4O1E - chains A and B; structure by X-ray diffraction, 1.61 A resolution.

[Chain A (and B)]
Protein: Dihydropteroate synthase DHPS
Organism: Desulfitobacterium hafniense
Notes: chain B of this document is another copy of the same molecule, construct and numbering; everything in this record applies to it too
UniProt: B8FW00 (B8FW00_DESHD); residues 3-270 here correspond to UniProt positions 2-269 (UniProt number = residue number - 1)
Sequence (290 residues; each row starts with the number of its first residue; numbers below 1 keep their minus sign (Met-19 is residue -19)):
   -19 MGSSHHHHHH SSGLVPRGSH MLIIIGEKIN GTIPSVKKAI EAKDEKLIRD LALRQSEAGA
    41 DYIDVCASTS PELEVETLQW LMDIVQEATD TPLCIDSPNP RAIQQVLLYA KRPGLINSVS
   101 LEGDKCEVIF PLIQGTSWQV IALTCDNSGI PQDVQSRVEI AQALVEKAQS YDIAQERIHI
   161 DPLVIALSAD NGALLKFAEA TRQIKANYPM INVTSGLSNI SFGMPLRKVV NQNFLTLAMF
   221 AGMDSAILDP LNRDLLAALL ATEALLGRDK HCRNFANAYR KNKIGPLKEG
Disordered / not traced: -19 to -3, 269-270 (chain B: -19 to -1, 36, 268-270)
Construct notes: expression tag (-19 to 2)
Ligand contacts: 5-methyl-5,6,7,8-tetrahydrofolic acid (C2F): Glu7, Lys8, Asn10, Ile13, Asp76, Asn97, Ile121, Leu123, Asp161, Gly196, Ser198, Asn199, Lys208, Ile227, Asp229, Asn232

[Interface between chain A and chain B]
Contacting residue pairs - 65 pairs, chain A then chain B:
  Leu167(A) with Ala244(B); Leu245(B)
  Asn171(A) with Ala244(B); Gly247(B); Asp249(B); Lys250(B); His251(B), hydrogen bond (side chain-backbone); Cys252(B)
  Leu174(A) with Leu245(B)
  Leu175(A) with Leu246(B)
  Ile200(A) with Leu245(B), hydrophobic
  Met204(A) with Cys252(B), hydrophobic; Phe255(B), hydrophobic
  Pro205(A) with Phe255(B); Tyr259(B), hydrophobic
  Leu206(A) with Tyr259(B), hydrophobic; Ile264(B), hydrophobic; Gly265(B)
  Val209(A) with Ala237(B)
  Val210(A) with Leu245(B); Phe255(B), hydrophobic
  Gln212(A) with Gln212(B), hydrogen bond; Asn213(B), hydrogen bond
  Asn213(A) with Gln212(B); Thr216(B), hydrogen bond; Ala238(B); Thr242(B), hydrogen bond; Leu245(B)
  Phe214(A) with Leu245(B)
  Thr216(A) with Asn213(B), hydrogen bond; Thr216(B); Leu217(B)
  Leu217(A) with Thr216(B); Phe220(B); Leu245(B), hydrophobic
  Phe220(A) with Leu217(B), hydrophobic; Phe220(B), hydrophobic
  Ala237(A) with Val209(B)
  Ala238(A) with Asn213(B)
  Ala241(A) with Asn213(B)
  Thr242(A) with Asn213(B), hydrogen bond
  Ala244(A) with Leu167(B); Asn171(B)
  Leu245(A) with Leu167(B); Leu174(B); Ile200(B), hydrophobic; Val210(B); Asn213(B); Phe214(B); Leu217(B), hydrophobic
  Leu246(A) with Leu175(B)
  Gly247(A) with Asn171(B)
  Asp249(A) with Asn171(B)
  Lys250(A) with Asn171(B)
  His251(A) with Asn171(B)
  Cys252(A) with Leu167(B), hydrophobic; Met204(B), hydrophobic
  Phe255(A) with Met204(B), hydrophobic; Pro205(B); Leu206(B), hydrophobic; Val210(B), hydrophobic
  Tyr259(A) with Pro205(B), hydrophobic; Leu206(B), hydrophobic
  Ile264(A) with Leu206(B), hydrophobic
  Gly265(A) with Leu206(B)
Other interface residues (no listed pair), chain A (37 interface residues in all): Ser168, Ala178, Ala221, Ala256, Pro266
Other interface residues (no listed pair), chain B (37 interface residues in all): Ser168, Ala178, Ala221, Ala241, Ala256, Pro266

[Summary]
The chain A/chain B interface involves 37 residues from each chain; the contacts include 7 hydrogen bonds.
Polar contacts include Asn171(A)-His251(B), Gln212(A)-Gln212(B) and Gln212(A)-Asn213(B). Chain A binds
5-methyl-5,6,7,8-tetrahydrofolic acid.
Chain A and chain B are both Dihydropteroate synthase DHPS (Desulfitobacterium hafniense); the structure,
Structure of a methyltransferase component in complex with MTHF involved in O-demethylation, was determined by
X-ray diffraction together with 4O0Q from the same study.
